4BBD - chains B and E; structure by X-ray diffraction, 3.00 A resolution.

== Chain B (and E) ==
Molecule: N1L
Organism: Vaccinia virus
Notes: chain E of this document is another copy of the same molecule, construct and numbering; everything in this record applies to it too
UniProtKB: Q49PX0 (Q49PX0_9POXV); residue numbers follow UniProt; this construct covers 1-117
Sequence (125 residues; row label = number of the first residue in the row):
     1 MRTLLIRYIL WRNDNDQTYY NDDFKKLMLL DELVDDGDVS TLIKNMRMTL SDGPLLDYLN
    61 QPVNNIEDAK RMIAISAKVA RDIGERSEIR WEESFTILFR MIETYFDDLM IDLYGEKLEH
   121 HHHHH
Disordered / not traced: 115-125
Sequence notes: expression tag (118-125); engineered mutation Ser-40 (Cys in Q49PX0), Tyr-58 (Arg in Q49PX0)
From the paper describing this entry:
  - mutagenesis - R58Y: unchanged binding to dimeric
  - mutagenesis - I6E: abolished binding to Rluc.N1
  - mutagenesis - Q61Y, R71Y: unchanged binding to HA-tagged N1
  - mutagenesis - Q61Y: abolished binding to Bad
  - mutagenesis - Q61Y: abolished binding to Bid
  - mutagenesis - R71Y: unchanged binding to Bid
  - mutagenesis - R71Y: unchanged binding to Bad
  - mutagenesis - I6E: unchanged binding to HA-tagged Bad
  - mutagenesis - I6E: abolished binding to dimeric
  - mutagenesis - I6E: decreased signaling

== Chain B / chain E interface ==
Pairs across the interface (35; chain B residue first):
  Arg-2(B) with Ile-89(E); Arg-90(E); Glu-92(E), salt bridge
  Thr-3(B) with Leu-10(E)
  Leu-4(B) with Tyr-19(E)
  Ile-6(B) with Ile-6(E), hydrophobic; Leu-10(E), hydrophobic
  Arg-7(B) with Leu-10(E); Trp-11(E); Asp-14(E), salt bridge; Tyr-19(E)
  Leu-10(B) with Thr-3(E); Ile-6(E), hydrophobic; Arg-7(E)
  Trp-11(B) with Arg-7(E)
  Asp-14(B) with Arg-7(E), salt bridge
  Thr-18(B) with Asn-21(E), hydrogen bond
  Tyr-19(B) with Leu-4(E); Arg-7(E); Asn-21(E), hydrogen bond; Asp-23(E), hydrogen bond
  Asn-21(B) with Thr-18(E), hydrogen bond; Tyr-19(E), hydrogen bond
  Asp-23(B) with Tyr-19(E), hydrogen bond
  Phe-24(B) with Tyr-19(E), hydrophobic
  Ile-89(B) with Arg-2(E)
  Arg-90(B) with Arg-2(E); Glu-103(E), salt bridge
  Glu-92(B) with Arg-2(E), salt bridge; Glu-92(E); Thr-96(E); Phe-99(E)
  Thr-96(B) with Glu-92(E)
  Phe-99(B) with Glu-92(E)
  Glu-103(B) with Arg-90(E), salt bridge
Interface residues without a listed pair, chain B (22 interface residues in all): Tyr-20, Trp-91, Phe-95
Interface residues without a listed pair, chain E (22 interface residues in all): Tyr-20, Phe-24, Trp-91, Phe-95

== Overview ==
Chain B and chain E each contribute 22 residues to their interface, with 6 hydrogen bonds and 6 salt bridges.
Among the polar pairs are Arg-2(B)/Glu-92(E), Arg-7(B)/Asp-14(E) and Arg-90(B)/Glu-103(E). From the paper: I6E
of chain B abolishes binding to Rluc.N1; Q61Y of chain B abolishes binding to Bad; 4 substitutions were tested
in all.
Chain B and chain E are both N1L (Vaccinia virus); the structure, The structure of vaccinia virus N1 R58Y
mutant, was determined by X-ray diffraction together with 4BBB and 4BBC from the same study.
